Entry 3VK0 (X-ray diffraction, 1.88 A resolution); this record covers chain A.

== Chain A ==
Molecule: Transcriptional regulator
From: Neisseria meningitidis
Reference sequence: Q7DDD9 (Q7DDD9_NEIMB); residue numbers follow UniProt; this construct covers 1-106
Sequence (114 residues; row label = number of the first residue in the row):
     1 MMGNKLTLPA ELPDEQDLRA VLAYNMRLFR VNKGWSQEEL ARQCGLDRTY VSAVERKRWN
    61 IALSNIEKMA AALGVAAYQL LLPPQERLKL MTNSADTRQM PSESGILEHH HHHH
Unresolved in the structure: 1-4, 94-114
Differences from the reference sequence: expression tag (107-114)
Curated features (UniProtKB/Swiss-Prot):
  - DNA-binding region: Gln-37 to Arg-56 (H-T-H motif)

== In short ==
Chain A is Transcriptional regulator (Neisseria meningitidis); the structure, Crystal Structure of
hypothetical transcription factor NHTF from Neisseria, was determined by X-ray diffraction.
